1U5J - chain A; structure by X-ray diffraction, 2.80 A resolution.

# Chain A
Molecule: transcarboxylase 5S subunit
Source organism: Propionibacterium freudenreichii subsp. shermanii
Notes: EC 2.1.3.1
UniProtKB: Q70AC7 (5S_PROFR); numbering as in UniProt (aligned over 2-505)
Chain sequence (539 residues; each row starts with the number of its first residue; numbers below 1 keep their minus sign (Met-10 is residue -10)):
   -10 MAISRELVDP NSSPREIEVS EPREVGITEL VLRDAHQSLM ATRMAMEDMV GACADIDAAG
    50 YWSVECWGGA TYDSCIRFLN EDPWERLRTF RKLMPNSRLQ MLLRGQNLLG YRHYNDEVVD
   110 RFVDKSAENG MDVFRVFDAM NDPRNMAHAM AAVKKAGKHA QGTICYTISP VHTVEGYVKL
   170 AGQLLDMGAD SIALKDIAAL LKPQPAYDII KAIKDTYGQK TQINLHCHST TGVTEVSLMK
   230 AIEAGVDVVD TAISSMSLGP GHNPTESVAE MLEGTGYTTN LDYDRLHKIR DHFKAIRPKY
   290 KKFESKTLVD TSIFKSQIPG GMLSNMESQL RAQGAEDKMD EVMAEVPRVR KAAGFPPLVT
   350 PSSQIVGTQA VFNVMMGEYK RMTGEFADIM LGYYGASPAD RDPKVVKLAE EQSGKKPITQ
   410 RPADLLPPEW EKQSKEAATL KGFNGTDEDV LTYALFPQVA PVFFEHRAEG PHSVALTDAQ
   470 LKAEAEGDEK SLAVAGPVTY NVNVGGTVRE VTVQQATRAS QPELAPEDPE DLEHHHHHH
Not modelled in the structure: -10 to 3, 475-528
Modified residues: Lys184 (lysine nz-carboxylic acid; KCX)
Sequence notes: cloning artifact (-10 to 1, 506-528); modified residue (184); engineered mutation Ile186 (Met in Q70AC7)
Ion coordination: Co2+: Asp23, Lys184, His215, His217
Swiss-Prot annotation at these positions:
  - binding site (substrate): Arg22 to Gln26, Ala59, Lys184
  - binding site (Co(2+)): Asp23, Lys184, His215, His217
  - modified residue: Lys184 (N6-carboxylysine)
  - mutagenesis: Ala59 (A59T: Decreases activity by 96%), Lys184 (K184A/E: Loss of activity)
What the authors report for this chain:
  - mutagenesis - C154A, M186I: decreased catalytic activity
  - mutagenesis - K184A, K184E: abolished catalytic activity
  - catalytic residues: Lys184
  - interface hot spots (mutagenesis) - K229E, E232K: decreased binding to transcarboxylase 5S subunit (chain A)

# Summary
The Co2+ site is built by Asp23, Lys184, His215 and His217. Curated annotation (UniProt) lists 7
substrate-binding residues, 4 Co2+-binding residues and 2 mutagenesis sites. From the paper: the catalytic
residue Lys184; C154A and M186I reduce catalytic activity; 6 substitutions were tested in all.
Chain A is transcarboxylase 5S subunit (Propionibacterium freudenreichii subsp. shermanii); the structure,
Propionibacterium shermanii transcarboxylase 5S subunit, Met186Ile, was determined by X-ray diffraction
together with 1RQB, 1RQE, 1RQH, 1RR2 and 1S3H from the same study.
